Entry 8UX1 (electron microscopy, 2.50 A resolution); this record covers chains E and I of the 12 polymer chains in the assembly.

# Chain E
Name: Histone H3
From: Drosophila melanogaster
Notes: engineered mutation(s): C110S
Reference sequence: A0A653DHJ5 (A0A653DHJ5_CALMS); residues 0-135 here correspond to UniProt positions 1-136 (UniProt number = residue number + 1)
Sequence (136 residues; row label = number of the first residue in the row; numbering starts at 0):
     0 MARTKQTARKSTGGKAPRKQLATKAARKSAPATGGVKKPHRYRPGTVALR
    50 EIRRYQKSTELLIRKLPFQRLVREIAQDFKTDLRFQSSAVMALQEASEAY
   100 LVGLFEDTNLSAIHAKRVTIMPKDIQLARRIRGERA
Not modelled in the structure: 0-36, 135

# Chain I
Molecule: 153-bp Widom 601 DNA forward strand
Sequence (153 nucleotides; each row starts with the number of its first residue; numbers below 1 keep their minus sign (DA-76 is residue -76)):
   -76 ATCACAGGATGTATATATCTGACACGTGCCTGGAGACTAGGGAGTAATCC
   -26 CCTTGGCGGTTAAAACGCGGGGGACAGCGCGTACGTGCGTTTAAGCGGTG
    24 CTAGAGCTGTCTACGACCAATTGAGCGGCCTCGGCACCGGGATTCTCCAG
    74 GAT
Not modelled in the structure: -76 to -72, 74-76

# Interface between chain E and chain I
Pairs across the interface (25):
  His39(E) - DT-67(I)  sugar contact
  Arg40(E) - DG8(I)  base contact
  Arg40(E) - DT9(I)  hydrogen bond to the sugar
  Arg40(E) - DG10(I)  hydrogen bond to the sugar
  Tyr41(E) - DT-67(I)  sugar contact
  Tyr41(E) - DG-66(I)  sugar contact
  Tyr41(E) - DT9(I)  sugar contact
  Tyr41(E) - DG10(I)  hydrogen bond to the phosphate
  Pro43(E) - DG8(I)  phosphate contact
  Gly44(E) - DG8(I)  hydrogen bond to the phosphate
  Gly44(E) - DT9(I)  hydrogen bond to the phosphate
  Thr45(E) - DT9(I)  hydrogen bond to the phosphate
  Val46(E) - DT9(I)  hydrogen bond to the phosphate
  Val46(E) - DG10(I)  phosphate contact
  Ala47(E) - DT9(I)  hydrogen bond to the phosphate
  Arg49(E) - DG-66(I)  phosphate contact
  Arg49(E) - DT-65(I)  phosphate contact
  Arg63(E) - DA17(I)  phosphate contact
  Arg63(E) - DG18(I)  salt bridge to the phosphate
  Lys64(E) - DG18(I)  hydrogen bond to the phosphate
  Leu65(E) - DG18(I)  hydrogen bond to the phosphate
  Pro66(E) - DA17(I)  phosphate contact
  Arg69(E) - DA17(I)  salt bridge to the phosphate
  Arg83(E) - DA26(I)  sugar contact
  Arg83(E) - DG27(I)  sugar contact
Also at the interface, not in a pair above, chain E (19 interface residues in all): Arg42, Arg53, Lys56, Thr118
Also at the interface, not in a pair above, chain I (13 interface residues in all): DA-68, DA-64, DC7

# Summary
19 residues of chain E face 13 of chain I across their interface; the contacts include 10 hydrogen bonds and 2
salt bridges. Polar pairs include Arg40(E)-DT9(I), Arg40(E)-DG10(I) and Tyr41(E)-DG10(I).
Here chain E is Histone H3 (Drosophila melanogaster) and chain I is 153-bp Widom 601 DNA forward strand. Entry
8UX1 (Cryo-EM structure of Ran bound to RCC1 and the nucleosome core particle) was determined by electron
microscopy.
